7ZME - chains 6 and L of the 26 polymer chains in the assembly; structure by electron microscopy, 2.83 A resolution.

== Chain 6 ==
Molecule: NADH-ubiquinone oxidoreductase chain 6
Source organism: Chaetomium thermophilum var. thermophilum DSM 1495
Notes: EC 7.1.1.2
Reference sequence: G1DJ96 (G1DJ96_CHATD); numbering as in UniProt (aligned over 1-224)
Chain sequence (224 residues; numbered 1 to 224; the number before each row is that of its first residue):
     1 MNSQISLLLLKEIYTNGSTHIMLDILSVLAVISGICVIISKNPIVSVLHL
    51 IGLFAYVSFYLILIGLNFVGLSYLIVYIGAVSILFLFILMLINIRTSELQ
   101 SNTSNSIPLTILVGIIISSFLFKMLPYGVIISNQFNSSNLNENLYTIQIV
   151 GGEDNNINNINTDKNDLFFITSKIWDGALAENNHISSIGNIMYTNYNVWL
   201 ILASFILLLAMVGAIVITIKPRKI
Unresolved in the structure: 1-2, 134-163, 223-224
Small-molecule neighbours: 1,2-Distearoyl-sn-glycerophosphoethanolamine (3PE): F59, I62, L63, N67, L71

== Chain L ==
Molecule: NADH-ubiquinone oxidoreductase chain 4L
Source organism: Chaetomium thermophilum var. thermophilum DSM 1495
Notes: EC 7.1.1.2
Reference sequence: G1DJA2 (G1DJA2_CHATD); residue numbers follow UniProt; this construct covers 1-89
Chain sequence (89 residues; row label = number of the first residue in the row):
     1 MNITLILFLIGILGFVLNRKNIILMLISIEIMLLSITFLILLSSLNMDDI
    51 IGQTYAIYIIVVAGAESAIGLGILVAFYRLRGSIAIEYK
Unresolved in the structure: 1

== How chain 6 and chain L interact ==
Pairs across the interface (91):
  S27(6) with I3(L)
  A30(6) with I3(L), hydrophobic; L7(L)
  V31(6) with I3(L), hydrophobic; I6(L), hydrophobic; I10(L)
  G34(6) with I10(L)
  I35(6) with I10(L), hydrophobic
  V37(6) with L24(L); I27(L), hydrophobic
  I38(6) with I10(L); G14(L); K20(L), hydrogen bond (backbone-side chain); L24(L)
  I39(6) with K20(L)
  S40(6) with K20(L)
  L50(6) with I27(L), hydrophobic; E30(L)
  L53(6) with L7(L), hydrophobic; I31(L), hydrophobic; L34(L), hydrophobic
  V57(6) with L34(L), hydrophobic; F38(L), hydrophobic
  Y60(6) with F38(L), hydrophobic; L42(L), hydrophobic
  L61(6) with F38(L), hydrophobic; L41(L), hydrophobic
  I64(6) with L42(L), hydrophobic; L45(L)
  L66(6) with L41(L), hydrophobic; Q53(L)
  F68(6) with I57(L), hydrophobic
  V69(6) with L41(L), hydrophobic
  Y73(6) with L34(L); T37(L); I60(L), hydrophobic
  Y77(6) with I60(L); A63(L)
  L84(6) with I23(L), hydrophobic; I27(L), hydrophobic; E30(L)
  F87(6) with I23(L); L71(L), hydrophobic; V75(L), hydrophobic
  I88(6) with I23(L), hydrophobic
  M90(6) with V75(L), hydrophobic; Y78(L)
  L91(6) with Y78(L); I84(L)
  I92(6) with N21(L); I84(L), hydrophobic
  Q100(6) with R19(L), hydrogen bond (side chain-backbone); K20(L), hydrogen bond (side chain-backbone); I86(L), hydrogen bond (side chain-backbone)
  L109(6) with L17(L), hydrophobic
  T110(6) with L13(L)
  G114(6) with L9(L)
  I117(6) with L9(L), hydrophobic
  S118(6) with L9(L)
  L121(6) with L5(L), hydrophobic
  F122(6) with N2(L)
  L125(6) with T4(L); L5(L), hydrophobic; L39(L), hydrophobic
  G128(6) with N46(L)
  V129(6) with S43(L); N46(L)
  H184(6) with I50(L); Q53(L), hydrogen bond
  S187(6) with I50(L)
  I188(6) with I50(L), hydrophobic; Q53(L); T54(L); I57(L), hydrophobic
  I191(6) with I50(L), hydrophobic; I51(L), hydrophobic
  M192(6) with Y58(L)
  Y196(6) with I51(L), hydrophobic
  W199(6) with Y58(L), hydrophobic
  L200(6) with Y58(L)
  A203(6) with Y58(L), hydrophobic
  I206(6) with V62(L), hydrophobic; A65(L), hydrophobic
  L207(6) with V61(L), hydrophobic
  A210(6) with I69(L), hydrophobic
  A214(6) with A68(L)
  I217(6) with G72(L); I73(L), hydrophobic
  T218(6) with G72(L); V75(L); R79(L), hydrogen bond (backbone-side chain)
Also at the interface, not in a pair above, chain 6 (64 interface residues in all): K41, P43, S46, F54, V76, I83, N102, S106, V113, N133, I219, K220
Also at the interface, not in a pair above, chain L (54 interface residues in all): F8, S28, L33, L74, A76

== Summary ==
Chain 6 and chain L form an interface of 64 and 54 residues respectively, with 6 hydrogen bonds. Among the
polar pairs are I38(6)-K20(L), Q100(6)-R19(L) and Q100(6)-K20(L). Ligands of chain 6:
1,2-Distearoyl-sn-glycerophosphoethanolamine.
Here chain 6 is NADH-ubiquinone oxidoreductase chain 6 and chain L is NADH-ubiquinone oxidoreductase chain 4L,
both from Chaetomium thermophilum var. thermophilum DSM 1495. Entry 7ZME (CryoEM structure of mitochondrial
complex I from Chaetomium thermophilum (state 2) - membrane arm) was determined by electron microscopy (same
publication as 7ZM7, 7ZM8, 7ZMB, 7ZMG and 7ZMH).
